PDB entry 8OK2 | electron microscopy, 4.10 A resolution (low resolution: residue-level contacts below are approximate; hydrogen-bond / salt-bridge calls are withheld) | chains A and D of the 5 polymer chains in the assembly

Chain A:
Name: DNA replication complex GINS protein PSF1
From: Homo sapiens
Reference sequence: Q14691 (PSF1_HUMAN); numbering as in UniProt (aligned over 1-151)
Chain sequence (151 residues; numbered 1 to 151; the number before each row is that of its first residue):
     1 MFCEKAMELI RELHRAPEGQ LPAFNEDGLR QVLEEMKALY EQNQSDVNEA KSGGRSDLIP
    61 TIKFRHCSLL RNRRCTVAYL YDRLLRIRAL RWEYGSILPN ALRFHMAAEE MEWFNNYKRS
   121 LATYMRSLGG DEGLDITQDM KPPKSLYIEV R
Disordered / not traced: 146-151
Sequence notes: engineered mutation Ile97 (Val in Q14691)
Swiss-Prot annotation at these positions:
  - natural variant: Arg83 (R83C: In IMD55), Ile97 (V97I: this construct carries the variant)
Reported in the primary citation:
  - mutagenesis - I97R: unchanged binding to GINS tetramers
  - mutagenesis - N43A/K51E: decreased binding to TopBP1-BRCT0-5-WT
  - mutagenesis - N43A/K51E: unchanged binding to GINS tetramer

Chain D:
Name: DNA replication complex GINS protein SLD5
From: Homo sapiens
Reference sequence: Q9BRT9 (SLD5_HUMAN); numbering as in UniProt (aligned over 1-223)
Chain sequence (262 residues; numbered -38 to 223; the number before each row is that of its first residue; numbers below 1 keep their minus sign (Met-38 is residue -38)):
   -38 MHHHHHHGRM DYKDDDDKAD YKDDDDKADY KDDDDKGRPM TEEVDFLGQD SDGGSEEVVL
    22 TPAELIERLE QAWMNEKFAP ELLESKPEIV ECVMEQLEHM EENLRRAKRE DLKVSIHQME
    82 MERIRYVLSS YLRCRLMKIE KFFPHVLEKE KTRPEGEPSS LSPEELAFAR EFMANTESYL
   142 KNVALKHMPP NLQKVDLFRA VPKPDLDSYV FLRVRERQEN ILVEPDTDEQ RDYVIDLEKG
   202 SQHLIRYKTI APLVASGAVQ LI
Disordered / not traced: -38 to 20
Sequence notes: initiating methionine (-38); expression tag (-37 to 0)
Swiss-Prot annotation at these positions:
  - modified residue: Met1 (N-acetylmethionine), Thr2 (N-acetylthreonine), Ser12 (Phosphoserine), Ser16 (Phosphoserine)

Chain A / chain D interface:
Residue-residue contacts - 51 pairs, chain A then chain D:
  Leu33(A) - His148(D)
  Met36(A) - Met149(D)
  Met36(A) - Pro150(D)
  Met36(A) - Leu153(D)
  Tyr40(A) - Pro150(D)
  Tyr40(A) - Pro151(D)
  Tyr40(A) - Asn152(D)
  Leu69(A) - Leu153(D)
  Leu70(A) - Leu153(D)
  Arg73(A) - Met149(D)
  Arg73(A) - Leu153(D)
  Arg73(A) - Lys155(D)
  Thr76(A) - Ala145(D)
  Thr76(A) - Met149(D)
  Leu80(A) - Tyr140(D)
  Leu80(A) - Val144(D)
  Leu84(A) - Tyr140(D)
  Arg88(A) - Met98(D)
  Arg88(A) - Glu101(D)
  Trp92(A) - Arg94(D)
  Glu109(A) - Val144(D)
  Trp113(A) - Asn136(D)
  Trp113(A) - Thr137(D)
  Asn116(A) - Asn136(D)
  Tyr117(A) - Glu101(D)
  Tyr117(A) - Phe133(D)
  Tyr117(A) - Asn136(D)
  Ser120(A) - Glu132(D)
  Tyr124(A) - Leu97(D)
  Tyr124(A) - Glu125(D)
  Tyr124(A) - Glu126(D)
  Ser127(A) - Glu125(D)
  Leu128(A) - Leu93(D)
  Gly129(A) - Met55(D)
  Gly129(A) - Glu59(D)
  Leu134(A) - Met55(D)
  Leu134(A) - Arg86(D)
  Leu134(A) - Leu89(D)
  Leu134(A) - Ser90(D)
  Asp135(A) - Ser90(D)
  Ile136(A) - Ser90(D)
  Ile136(A) - Leu93(D)
  Ile136(A) - Arg94(D)
  Ile136(A) - Leu97(D)
  Gln138(A) - Arg94(D)
  Asp139(A) - Tyr87(D)
  Asp139(A) - Arg94(D)
  Met140(A) - Arg94(D)
  Lys141(A) - Tyr87(D)
  Pro142(A) - Tyr87(D)
  Pro143(A) - Tyr87(D)
Other interface residues (no listed pair), chain A (34 interface residues in all): His66, Val77, Glu110, Leu121, Glu132
Other interface residues (no listed pair), chain D (31 interface residues in all): Glu62, Phe129, Leu141, Val156

Summary:
The interface between chain A and chain D involves 34 residues on one side and 31 on the other. The paper
reports that N43A/K51E of chain A reduce binding to TopBP1-BRCT0-5-WT; I97R of chain A leaves binding to GINS
tetramers unchanged.
Here chain A is DNA replication complex GINS protein PSF1 and chain D is DNA replication complex GINS protein
SLD5, both from Homo sapiens. Entry 8OK2 (Bipartite interaction of TOPBP1 with the GINS complex) was
determined by electron microscopy.
